6AW0 - chain B; structure by X-ray diffraction, 2.43 A resolution.

[Chain B]
Protein: Carcinoembryonic antigen-related cell adhesion molecule 3
Organism: Homo sapiens
UniProt: P40198 (CEAM3_HUMAN); residues 0-107 here correspond to UniProt positions 34-141 (UniProt number = residue number + 34)
Amino-acid sequence (109 residues; numbered -1 to 107; the number before each row is that of its first residue; numbers below 1 keep their minus sign (Met-1 is residue -1)):
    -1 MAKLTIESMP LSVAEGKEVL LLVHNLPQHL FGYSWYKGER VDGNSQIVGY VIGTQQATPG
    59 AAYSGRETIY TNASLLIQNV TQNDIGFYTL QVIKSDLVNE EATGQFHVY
Unresolved in the structure: -1 to 0
Construct notes: initiating methionine (-1); engineered mutation Gln44 (Leu78 in P40198)
What the authors report for this chain:
  - self-association interface (contacts with another copy of this molecule); pairs are residue here / residue on that copy: Asn97-Gln44 (hydrogen bond)

[In short]
The paper reports a self-association interface involving Asn97.
Chain B is Carcinoembryonic antigen-related cell adhesion molecule 3 (Homo sapiens); the structure, Crystal
structure of CEACAM3 L44Q, was determined by X-ray diffraction, deposited together with 6AVZ, 6AW1, 6AW2 and
6AW3.
